Entry 7C2I (X-ray diffraction, 2.50 A resolution); this record covers chains A and B.

[Chain A]
Molecule: 2'-O-methyltransferase
From: Severe acute respiratory syndrome coronavirus 2
Notes: EC 2.1.1.-; fragment: nsp16
UniProt: P0DTD1 (R1AB_SARS2); residues 1-298 here correspond to UniProt positions 6799-7096 (UniProt number = residue number + 6798)
Sequence (305 residues; row label = number of the first residue in the row; numbers below 1 keep their minus sign (Met-6 is residue -6)):
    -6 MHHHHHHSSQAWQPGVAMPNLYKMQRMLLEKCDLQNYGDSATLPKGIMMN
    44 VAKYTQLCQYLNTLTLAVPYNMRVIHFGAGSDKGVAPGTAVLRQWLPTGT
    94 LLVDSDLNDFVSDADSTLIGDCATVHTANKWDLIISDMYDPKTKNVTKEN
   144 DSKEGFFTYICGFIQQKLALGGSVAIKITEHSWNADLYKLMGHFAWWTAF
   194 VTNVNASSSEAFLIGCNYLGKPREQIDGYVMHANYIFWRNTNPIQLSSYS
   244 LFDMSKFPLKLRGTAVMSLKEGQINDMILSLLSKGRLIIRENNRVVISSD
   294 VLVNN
Unresolved in the structure: -6 to 0
Construct notes: initiating methionine (-6); expression tag (-5 to 0)
UniProt features mapped onto this chain:
  - active site: Lys46, Asp130, Lys170, Glu203
Small-molecule neighbours: S-adenosylmethionine (SAM): Asn43, Tyr47, His69, Gly71, Ala72, Gly73, Ser74, Pro80, Gly81, Asp99, Leu100, Asn101, Gly113, Asp114, Cys115, Asp130, Met131, Tyr132, Phe149, Lys170
From the paper describing this entry:
  - binding site for S-adenosylmethionine: Asn43, Tyr47, Gly71, Gly81, Asp99, Asn101, Cys115, Asp130
  - mutagenesis - Y30A/K137A: abolished binding to RNA-cap substrate

[Chain B]
Molecule: Non-structural protein 10
From: Severe acute respiratory syndrome coronavirus 2
Notes: fragment: nsp10
UniProt: P0DTD1 (R1AB_SARS2); residues 1-139 here correspond to UniProt positions 4254-4392 (UniProt number = residue number + 4253)
Sequence (144 residues; numbered -4 to 139; the number before each row is that of its first residue; numbers below 1 keep their minus sign (Gly-4 is residue -4)):
    -4 GPLGSAGNATEVPANSTVLSFCAFAVDAAKAYKDYLASGGQPITNCVKML
    46 CTHTGTGQAITVTPEANMDQESFGGASCCLYCRCHIDHPNPKGFCDLKGK
    96 YVQIPTTCANDPVGFTLKNTVCTVCGMWKGYGCSCDQLREPMLQ
Unresolved in the structure: -4 to 17, 134-139
Construct notes: expression tag (-4 to 0)
UniProt features mapped onto this chain:
  - binding site (Zn(2+)): Cys74, Cys77, His83, Cys90, Cys117, Cys120, Cys128, Cys130
  - site: Gln139 (Cleavage)
Metal / ion sites: Zn2+ site 1: Cys74, Cys77, His83, Cys90; Zn2+ site 2: Cys117, Cys120, Cys128, Cys130
From the paper describing this entry:
  - Zn2+ coordination: Cys74, Cys77, His83, Cys90, Cys117, Cys120, Cys128, Cys130

[Interface between chain A and chain B]
Residue-residue contacts (42):
  Lys38(A) - Lys43(B)  hydrogen bond (backbone-side chain)
  Gly39(A) - Lys43(B)
  Ile40(A) - Lys43(B)
  Ile40(A) - Met44(B)
  Ile40(A) - Leu45(B)  hydrophobic
  Met41(A) - Asn40(B)
  Met41(A) - Cys41(B)
  Val44(A) - Val42(B)  hydrophobic
  Val44(A) - Lys43(B)
  Thr48(A) - Leu45(B)
  Lys76(A) - Asn40(B)  hydrogen bond
  Val78(A) - Asn40(B)
  Val78(A) - Val42(B)  hydrophobic
  Val78(A) - Ser72(B)
  Val78(A) - Arg78(B)
  Pro80(A) - Val42(B)  hydrophobic
  Ala83(A) - Met44(B)
  Ala83(A) - Tyr96(B)  hydrogen bond (backbone-side chain)
  Val84(A) - Met44(B)
  Arg86(A) - Gly94(B)  hydrogen bond (side chain-backbone)
  Arg86(A) - Tyr96(B)
  Gln87(A) - Met44(B)
  Gln87(A) - Leu45(B)  hydrogen bond (side chain-backbone)
  Gln87(A) - Pro59(B)
  Gln87(A) - Tyr96(B)  hydrogen bond (backbone-side chain)
  Thr91(A) - Val57(B)
  Val104(A) - Cys77(B)
  Val104(A) - Arg78(B)
  Val104(A) - His80(B)
  Ser105(A) - Ala71(B)
  Ser105(A) - Lys93(B)  hydrogen bond (backbone-side chain)
  Asp106(A) - Gly69(B)
  Asp106(A) - Gly70(B)  hydrogen bond (side chain-backbone)
  Asp106(A) - Ala71(B)  hydrogen bond (side chain-backbone)
  Asp106(A) - Lys93(B)
  Asp106(A) - Gly94(B)  hydrogen bond (side chain-backbone)
  Ala107(A) - Lys93(B)
  Leu244(A) - Leu45(B)
  Met247(A) - Leu45(B)
  Met247(A) - Cys46(B)
  Met247(A) - Thr47(B)
  Ser248(A) - Thr47(B)
Also at the interface, not in a pair above, chain A (24 interface residues in all): Pro37, Ala45, Asp102
Also at the interface, not in a pair above, chain B (23 interface residues in all): Thr58, Leu92, Lys95
From the paper, about this interface:
  - interface residues, chain A: Lys38(A), Gly39(A), Ile40(A), Met41(A), Val44(A), Lys76(A), Val78(A), Pro80(A), Ala83(A), Arg86(A), Gln87(A), Val104(A), Ser105(A), Asp106(A), Leu244(A), Met247(A)
  - interface residues, chain B: Asn40(B), Val42(B), Lys43(B), Met44(B), Leu45(B), Cys46(B), Thr47(B), Pro59(B), Gly70(B), Ala71(B), Cys77(B), Arg78(B), Lys93(B), Gly94(B), Tyr96(B)

[Overview]
Chain A and chain B form an interface of 24 and 23 residues respectively; the contacts include 10 hydrogen
bonds. Polar contacts include Lys38(A)-Lys43(B), Lys76(A)-Asn40(B) and Ala83(A)-Tyr96(B). Bound to chain A:
S-adenosylmethionine. From the paper: a binding site for S-adenosylmethionine at Asn43(A), Tyr47(A) and
Gly71(A) among others; Y30A/K137A of chain A abolish binding to RNA-cap substrate.
Chain A is 2'-O-methyltransferase and chain B is Non-structural protein 10, both from Severe acute respiratory
syndrome coronavirus 2; the structure, Crystal structure of nsp16-nsp10 heterodimer from SARS-CoV-2 in complex
with SAM (with additional SAM during crystallization), was determined by X-ray diffraction, deposited together
with 7C2J.
